PDB entry 7O4H | electron microscopy, 3.40 A resolution | chains B and D of the 4 polymer chains in the assembly

# Chain B
Protein: cGMP-gated cation channel alpha-1
From: Bos taurus
Reference sequence: Q00194 (CNGA1_BOVIN); numbering as in UniProt (aligned over 1-690)
Chain sequence (690 residues; row label = number of the first residue in the row):
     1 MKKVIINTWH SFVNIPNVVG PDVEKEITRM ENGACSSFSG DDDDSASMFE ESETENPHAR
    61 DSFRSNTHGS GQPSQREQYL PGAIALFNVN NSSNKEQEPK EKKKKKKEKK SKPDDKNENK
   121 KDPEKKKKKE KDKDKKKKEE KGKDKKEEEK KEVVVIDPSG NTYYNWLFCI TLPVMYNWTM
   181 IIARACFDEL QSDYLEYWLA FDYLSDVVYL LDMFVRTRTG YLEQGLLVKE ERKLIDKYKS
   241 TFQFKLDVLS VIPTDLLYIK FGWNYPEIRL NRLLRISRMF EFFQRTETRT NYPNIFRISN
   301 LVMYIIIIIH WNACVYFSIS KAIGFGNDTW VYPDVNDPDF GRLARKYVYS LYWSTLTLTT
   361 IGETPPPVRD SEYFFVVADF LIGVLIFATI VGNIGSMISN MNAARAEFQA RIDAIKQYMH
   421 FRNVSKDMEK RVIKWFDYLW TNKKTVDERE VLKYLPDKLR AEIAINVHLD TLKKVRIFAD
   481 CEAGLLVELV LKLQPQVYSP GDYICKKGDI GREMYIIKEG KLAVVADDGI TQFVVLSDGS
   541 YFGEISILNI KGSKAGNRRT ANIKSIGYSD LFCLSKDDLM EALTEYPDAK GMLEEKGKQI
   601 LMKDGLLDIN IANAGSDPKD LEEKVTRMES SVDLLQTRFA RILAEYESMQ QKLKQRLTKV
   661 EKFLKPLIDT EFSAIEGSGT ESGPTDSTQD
Disordered / not traced: 1-150, 619-690
Curated features (UniProtKB/Swiss-Prot):
  - region: T360 to E363 (Selectivity filter)
  - binding site (3',5'-cyclic GMP): G543, S546, R559, T560
  - binding site (3',5'-cyclic AMP): R559, T560
  - site (Central gate): F387, V391
  - glycosylation: N327 (N-linked (GlcNAc...) asparagine)
  - mutagenesis: P293 (P293A: Affects ionic permeation)

# Chain D
Protein: Cyclic nucleotide-gated cation channel beta-1
From: Bos taurus
Reference sequence: Q28181 (CNGB1_BOVIN); residue numbers follow UniProt; this construct covers 1-1394
Chain sequence (1394 residues; each row starts with the number of its first residue):
     1 MLGWVQRVLP QPPGTPQKTK QEEEGTEPEP ELEPKPETAP EETELEEVSL PPEEPCVGKE
    61 VAAVTLGPQG TQETALTPPT SLQAQVSVAP EAHSSPRGWV LTWLRKGVEK VVPQPAHSSR
   121 PSQNIAAGLE SPDQQAGAQI LGQCGTGGSD EPSEPSRAED PGPGPWLLRW FEQNLEKMLP
   181 QPPKISEGWR DEPTDAALGP EPPGPALEIK PMLQAQESPS LPAPGPPEPE EEPIPEPQPT
   241 IQASSLPPPQ DSARLMAWIL HRLEMALPQP VIRGKGGEQE SDAPVTCDVQ TISILPGEQE
   301 ESHLILEEVD PHWEEDEHQE GSTSTSPRTS EAAPADEEKG KVVEQTPREL PRIQEEKEDE
   361 EEEKEDGEEE EEEGREKEEE EGEEKEEEEG REKEEEEGEK KEEEGREKEE EEGGEKEDEE
   421 GREKEEEEGR GKEEEEGGEK EEEEGRGKEE VEGREEEEDE EEEQDHSVLL DSYLVPQSEE
   481 DRSEESETQD QSEVGGAQAQ GEVGGAQALS EESETQDQSE VGGAQDQSEV GGAQAQGEVG
   541 GAQEQDGVGG AQDQSTSHQE LQEEALADSS GVPATEEHPE LQVEDADADS RPLIAEENPP
   601 SPVQLPLSPA KSDTLAVPGS ATGSLRKRLP SQDDEAEELK MLSPAASPVV AWSDPTSPQG
   661 TDDQDRATST ASQNSAIIND RLQELVKLFK ERTEKVKEKL IDPDVTSDEE SPKPSPAKKA
   721 PEPAPEVKPA EAGQVEEEHY CEMLCCKFKR RPWKKYQFPQ SIDPLTNLMY ILWLFFVVLA
   781 WNWNCWLIPV RWAFPYQTPD NIHLWLLMDY LCDLIYLLDI TVFQMRLQFV RGGDIITDKK
   841 EMRNNYVKSQ RFKMDMLCLL PLDLLYLKFG VNPLLRLPRC LKYMAFFEFN NRLESILSKA
   901 YVYRVIRTTA YLLYSLHLNS CLYYWASAYE GLGSTHWVYD GVGNSYIRCY YWAVKTLITI
   961 GGLPDPRTLF EIVFQGLNYF TGVFAFSVMI GQMRDVVGAA TAGQTYYRSC MDSTVKYMNF
  1021 YKIPRSVQNR VKTWYEYTWH SQGMLDESEL MVQLPDKMRL DLAIDVNYSI VSKVALFQGC
  1081 DRQMIFDMLK RLRSVVYLPN DYVCKKGEIG REMYIIQAGQ VQVLGGPDGK SVLVTLKAGS
  1141 VFGEISLLAV GGGNRRTANV VAHGFTNLFI LDKKDLNEIL VHYPESQKLL RKKARRMLRN
  1201 NNKPKEKSVL ILPPRAGTPK LFNAALAAAG KMGAKGGRGG RLALLRARLK ELAALEAAAR
  1261 QQQLLEQAKS SEDAAVGEEG SASPEQPPRP EPPAPEAPAP EPTAPEPLAP EAPAPEAPAP
  1321 SSPPPASQER PEGDKDAARP EEHPVRIHVT LGPDPSEQIL LVEVPEKQEE KEKKEEETEE
  1381 KEEGEEARKE KEEE
Disordered / not traced: 1-772, 811-881, 1227-1394
Curated features (UniProtKB/Swiss-Prot):
  - region: A671 to R681 (Calmodulin-binding CaM1), T959 to G962 (Selectivity filter), Q1261 to Q1267 (Calmodulin-binding CaM2)
  - motif: L682 to R692 (IQ-like)
  - binding site (3',5'-cyclic GMP): G1143, E1144, S1146, R1156, T1157
  - binding site (3',5'-cyclic AMP): R1156
  - site: F986 (Central gate), I990 (Central gate), R994 (Occludes the pore below the central gate)

# Interface between chain B and chain D
Pairs across the interface (21; chain B residue first):
  V348(B) with I972(D), hydrophobic
  Y352(B) with P966(D); I972(D), hydrophobic; Q975(D)
  T359(B) with T959(D); Y979(D)
  I361(B) with T959(D); I960(D), hydrophobic
  E363(B) with I960(D); G962(D)
  I394(B) with S987(D)
  I398(B) with G991(D)
  R411(B) with Q1053(D)
  A414(B) with L1050(D), hydrophobic
  Q417(B) with Q1042(D), hydrogen bond (side chain-backbone); G1043(D)
  Y418(B) with E1047(D)
  F421(B) with Q1042(D)
  Y498(B) with K1057(D)
  D509(B) with Q1083(D), hydrogen bond
  R558(B) with D1081(D), salt bridge
Interface residues without a listed pair, chain B (25 interface residues in all): T355, L356, F387, I390, I415, V424, D447, V497, D502, N557
Interface residues without a listed pair, chain D (27 interface residues in all): I958, G961, P964, V983, F986, S1041, M1044, L1054, V1066, L1226

# Summary
25 residues of chain B and 27 residues of chain D are in contact, with 2 hydrogen bonds and 1 salt bridge.
Among the polar pairs are R558(B)-D1081(D), Q417(B)-Q1042(D) and D509(B)-Q1083(D).
Chain B is cGMP-gated cation channel alpha-1 and chain D is Cyclic nucleotide-gated cation channel beta-1,
both from Bos taurus; the structure, The structure of the native CNGA1/CNGB1 CNG channel from retinal rods,
was determined by electron microscopy.
